Entry 8DD3 (electron microscopy, 2.90 A resolution); this record covers chains A and B of the 9 polymer chains in the assembly.

# Chain A
Name: Gamma-aminobutyric acid receptor subunit beta-2
Organism: Homo sapiens
UniProtKB: P47870 (GBRB2_HUMAN); the construct has insertions or renumbered stretches relative to UniProt, so the offset changes along the chain: 1-307 = UniProt 25-331; 315-340 = UniProt 486-511
Chain sequence (364 residues; numbered 1 to 364; the number before each row is that of its first residue):
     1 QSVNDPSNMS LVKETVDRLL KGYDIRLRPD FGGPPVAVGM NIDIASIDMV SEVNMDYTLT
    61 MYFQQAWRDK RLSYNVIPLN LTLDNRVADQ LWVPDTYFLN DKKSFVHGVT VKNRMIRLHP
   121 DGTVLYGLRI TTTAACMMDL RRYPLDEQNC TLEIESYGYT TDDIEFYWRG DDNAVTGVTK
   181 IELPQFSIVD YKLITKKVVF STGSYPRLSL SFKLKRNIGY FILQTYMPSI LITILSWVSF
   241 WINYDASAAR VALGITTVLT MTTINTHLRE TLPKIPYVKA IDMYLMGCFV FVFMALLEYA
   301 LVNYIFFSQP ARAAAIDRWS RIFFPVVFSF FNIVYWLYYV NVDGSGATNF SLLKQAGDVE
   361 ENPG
Unresolved in the structure: 1-6, 341-364
Differences from the reference sequence: linker (308-314); expression tag (341-364)
Cystine bridges: Cys136-Cys150
Glycans and other covalent adducts: N-acetylglucosamine (NAG) linked to Asn80, Asn149
Ligand contacts:
  - gamma-amino-butanoic acid (ABU): Tyr97, Glu155, Ser156, Tyr157, Phe200, Thr202, Tyr205
  - R63 (methyl 4-ethyl-6,7-dimethoxy-9H-pyrido[3,4-b]indole-3-carboxylate): Val258, Leu259, Thr262, Asn265, Met286, Phe289
UniProt features mapped onto this chain:
  - binding site (histamine): Tyr97, Ser156, Tyr157, Thr202
  - binding site (4-aminobutanoate): Tyr157, Thr202
  - glycosylation (N-linked (GlcNAc...) asparagine): Asn8, Asn80, Asn149
From the paper describing this entry:
  - binding site for R63: Phe289
  - conformationally variable residues (side-chain flip): Phe289

# Chain B
Name: Gamma-aminobutyric acid receptor subunit alpha-1
Organism: Homo sapiens
UniProtKB: P14867 (GBRA1_HUMAN); residues 1-312 here correspond to UniProt positions 28-339 (UniProt number = residue number + 27)
Chain sequence (358 residues; each row starts with the number of its first residue):
     1 QPSLQDELKD NTTVFTRILD RLLDGYDNRL RPGLGERVTE VKTDIFVTSF GPVSDHDMEY
    61 TIDVFFRQSW KDERLKFKGP MTVLRLNNLM ASKIWTPDTF FHNGKKSVAH NMTMPNKLLR
   121 ITEDGTLLYT MRLTVRAECP MHLEDFPMDA HACPLKFGSY AYTRAEVVYE WTREPARSVV
   181 VAEDGSRLNQ YDLLGQTVDS GIVQSSTGEY VVMTTHFHLK RKIGYFVIQT YLPCIMTVIL
   241 SQVSFWLNRE SVPARTVFGV TTVLTMTTLS ISARNSLPKV AYATAMDWFI AVCYAFVFSA
   301 LIEFATVNYF TKSQPARAAK IDRLSRIAFP LLFGIFNLVY WATYLNREPQ LKAPTPHQ
Unresolved in the structure: 1-9, 348-358
Differences from the reference sequence: expression tag (313-358)
Cystine bridges: Cys139-Cys153
Glycans and other covalent adducts: glycan linked to Asn111
Ligand contacts:
  - gamma-amino-butanoic acid (ABU): Phe65, Arg67, Leu118, Thr130
  - R63 (methyl 4-ethyl-6,7-dimethoxy-9H-pyrido[3,4-b]indole-3-carboxylate): Ile228, Leu232, Pro233, Met236, Thr237, Leu240, Thr265
UniProt features mapped onto this chain:
  - binding site (4-aminobutanoate): Arg67, Thr130
  - binding site (3alpha-hydroxy-5alpha-pregnan-11,20-dione): Trp246
  - glycosylation (N-linked (GlcNAc...) asparagine): Asn11, Asn111
From the paper describing this entry:
  - binding site for R63: His102, Tyr210, Pro233
  - mutagenesis - Y210F (8-fold): decreased binding to R63 (citing earlier work)
  - mutagenesis - H102R: abolished binding to R63 (from molecular simulation)
  - specificity-determining residues: Val203 (by similarity / conservation)
  - specificity-determining residues: Gly201, Ser205 (citing earlier work)

# How chain A and chain B interact
Contacting residue pairs (80):
  Asp24(A) with Thr16(B), hydrogen bond
  Ile25(A) with Asn87(B), hydrogen bond (backbone-side chain)
  Arg26(A) with Leu19(B); Asp20(B), salt bridge; Leu23(B); Asn87(B); Leu89(B)
  Leu27(A) with Thr12(B); Thr16(B); Leu19(B), hydrophobic
  Phe31(A) with Phe15(B), hydrophobic; Met81(B), hydrophobic; Leu84(B), hydrophobic
  Met55(A) with Asn189(B)
  Trp92(A) with Asn87(B)
  Val93(A) with Met114(B)
  Pro94(A) with Met114(B)
  Asp95(A) with Met114(B)
  Thr96(A) with Met112(B); Thr113(B), hydrogen bond (backbone-backbone)
  Tyr97(A) with Phe65(B); Met112(B); Asn116(B); Arg132(B)
  Phe98(A) with Met112(B), hydrophobic; Arg132(B), hydrogen bond (backbone-side chain)
  Leu99(A) with Phe65(B), hydrophobic; Arg132(B), hydrogen bond (backbone-side chain)
  Asp101(A) with His110(B); Arg132(B), salt bridge
  Lys102(A) with His110(B); Arg187(B)
  Ser104(A) with Met112(B)
  Phe105(A) with Met112(B)
  Val106(A) with Met112(B), hydrophobic
  Ile130(A) with Met112(B), hydrophobic
  Ala135(A) with Arg187(B)
  Met137(A) with Arg187(B)
  Tyr157(A) with Phe65(B), hydrophobic; Asn116(B); Lys117(B); Leu118(B); Thr130(B); Met131(B), hydrogen bond (side chain-backbone); Arg132(B), hydrogen bond (side chain-backbone)
  Gly158(A) with Leu118(B); Arg120(B), hydrogen bond (backbone-side chain)
  Tyr159(A) with Arg85(B); Asn87(B), hydrogen bond
  Thr160(A) with Arg120(B)
  Asp163(A) with Arg85(B), salt bridge
  Phe200(A) with Phe46(B), hydrophobic
  Ser201(A) with Arg67(B)
  Thr202(A) with Arg120(B), hydrogen bond (backbone-side chain); Leu128(B)
  Tyr205(A) with Arg120(B), hydrogen bond
  Ser247(A) with Ser251(B); Ala254(B)
  Ala248(A) with Pro253(B), hydrophobic
  Val251(A) with Ala254(B), hydrophobic; Phe258(B), hydrophobic
  Ile255(A) with Leu240(B), hydrophobic; Phe258(B), hydrophobic; Thr261(B)
  Leu259(A) with Thr261(B)
  Arg269(A) with Gln229(B), hydrogen bond
  Lys274(A) with Asn189(B); Gln190(B); Tyr225(B)
  Ile275(A) with Tyr225(B)
  Pro276(A) with Asn189(B); Lys222(B); Gly224(B); Tyr225(B)
  Asp282(A) with Ile228(B)
  Phe289(A) with Met236(B), hydrophobic
  Phe293(A) with Ile239(B), hydrophobic
  Ala300(A) with Val243(B), hydrophobic
  Asn303(A) with Leu247(B)
  Phe307(A) with Asn248(B)
Interface residues without a listed pair, chain A (55 interface residues in all): Gly32, Phe63, Asn100, Leu128, Asp162, Ala252, Leu296, Leu297, Tyr304
Interface residues without a listed pair, chain B (56 interface residues in all): Thr48, Leu86, Met90, Arg173, Ser186, Trp246, Val257, Thr265, Ser272, Ser276, Arg326

# Summary
55 residues of chain A and 56 residues of chain B are in contact, with 12 hydrogen bonds and 3 salt bridges.
Among the polar pairs are Arg26(A)-Asp20(B), Asp101(A)-Arg132(B) and Asp163(A)-Arg85(B). The paper reports a
binding site for R63 at Phe289(A) and His102(B) among others; Y210F of chain B reduces binding to R63.
Here chain A is Gamma-aminobutyric acid receptor subunit beta-2 and chain B is Gamma-aminobutyric acid
receptor subunit alpha-1, both from Homo sapiens. Entry 8DD3 (Human GABAA receptor alpha1-beta2-gamma2 subtype
in complex with GABA plus DMCM) was determined by electron microscopy (same publication as 8DD2).
